Entry 1VQ8 (X-ray diffraction, 2.20 A resolution); this record covers chains 0 and P of the 32 polymer chains in the assembly.

Chain 0:
Molecule: 23S ribosomal RNA
Source organism: Haloarcula marismortui
Sequence (2922 nucleotides; numbered 2 to 2923; the number before each row is that of its first residue):
     2 UUGGCUACUAUGCCAGCUGGUGGAUUGCUCGGCUCAGGCGCUGAUGAAGG
    52 ACGUGCCAAGCUGCGAUAAGCCAUGGGGAGCCGCACGGAGGCGAAGAACC
   102 AUGGAUUUCCGAAUGAGAAUCUCUCUAACAAUUGCUUCGCGCAAUGAGGA
   152 ACCCCGAGAACUGAAACAUCUCAGUAUCGGGAGGAACAGAAAACGCAAUG
   202 UGAUGUCGUUAGUAACCGCGAGUGAACGCGAUACAGCCCAAACCGAAGCC
   252 CUCACGGGCAAUGUGGUGUCAGGGCUACCUCUCAUCAGCCGACCGUCUCG
   302 ACGAAGUCUCUUGGAACAGAGCGUGAUACAGGGUGACAACCCCGUACUCG
   352 AGACCAGUACGACGUGCGGUAGUGCCAGAGUAGCGGGGGUUGGAUAUCCC
   402 UCGCGAAUAACGCAGGCAUCGACUGCGAAGGCUAAACACAACCUGAGACC
   452 GAUAGUGAACAAGUAGUGUGAACGAACGCUGCAAAGUACCCUCAGAAGGG
   502 AGGCGAAAUAGAGCAUGAAAUCAGUUGGCGAUCGAGCGACAGGGCAUACA
   552 AGGUCCCUCGACGAAUGACCGACGCGCGAGCGUCCAGUAAGACUCACGGG
   602 AAGCCGAUGUUCUGUCGUACGUUUUGAAAAACGAGCCAGGGAGUGUGUCU
   652 GCAUGGCAAGUCUAACCGGAGUAUCCGGGGAGGCACAGGGAAACCGACAU
   702 GGCCGCAGGGCUUUGCCCGAGGGCCGCCGUCUUCAAGGGCGGGGAGCCAU
   752 GUGGACACGACCCGAAUCCGGACGAUCUACGCAUGGACAAGAUGAAGCGU
   802 GCCGAAAGGCACGUGGAAGUCUGUUAGAGUUGGUGUCCUACAAUACCCUC
   852 UCGUGAUCUAUGUGUAGGGGUGAAAGGCCCAUCGAGUCCGGCAACAGCUG
   902 GUUCCAAUCGAAACAUGUCGAAGCAUGACCUCCGCCGAGGUAGUCUGUGA
   952 GGUAGAGCGACCGAUUGGUGUGUCCGCCUCCGAGAGGAGUCGGCACACCU
  1002 GUCAAACUCCAAACUUACAGACGCCGUUUGACGCGGGGAUUCCGGUGCGC
  1052 GGGGUAAGCCUGUGUACCAGGAGGGGAACAACCCAGAGAUAGGUUAAGGU
  1102 CCCCAAGUGUGGAUUAAGUGUAAUCCUCUGAAGGUGGUCUCGAGCCCUAG
  1152 ACAGCCGGGAGGUGAGCUUAGAAGCAGCUACCCUCUAAGAAAAGCGUAAC
  1202 AGCUUACCGGCCGAGGUUUGAGGCGCCCAAAAUGAUCGGGACUCAAAUCC
  1252 ACCACCGAGACCUGUCCGUACCACUCAUACUGGUAAUCGAGUAGAUUGGC
  1302 GCUCUAAUUGGAUGGAAGUAGGGGUGAAAACUCCUAUGGACCGAUUAGUG
  1352 ACGAAAAUCCUGGCCAUAGUAGCAGCGAUAGUCGGGUGAGAACCCCGACG
  1402 GCCUAAUGGAUAAGGGUUCCUCAGCACUGCUGAUCAGCUGAGGGUUAGCC
  1452 GGUCCUAAGUCAUACCGCAACUCGACUAUGACGAAAUGGGAAACGGGUUA
  1502 AUAUUCCCGUGCCACUAUGCAGUGAAAGUUGACGCCCUGGGGUCGAUCAC
  1552 GCUGGGCAUUCGCCCAGUCGAACCGUCCAACUCCGUGGAAGCCGUAAUGG
  1602 CAGGAAGCGGACGAACGGCGGCAUAGGGAAACGUGAUUCAACCUGGGGCC
  1652 CAUGAAAAGACGAGCAUAGUGUCCGUACCGAGAACCGACACAGGUGUCCA
  1702 UGGCGGCGAAAGCCAAGGCCUGUCGGGAGCAACCAACGUUAGGGAAUUCG
  1752 GCAAGUUAGUCCCGUACCUUCGGAAGAAGGGAUGCCUGCUCCGGAACGGA
  1802 GCAGGUCGCAGUGACUCGGAAGCUCGGACUGUCUAGUAACAACAUAGGUG
  1852 ACCGCAAAUCCGCAAGGACUCGUACGGUCACUGAAUCCUGCCCAGUGCAG
  1902 GUAUCUGAACACCUCGUACAAGAGGACGAAGGACCUGUCAACGGCGGGGG
  1952 UAACUAUGACCCUCUUAAGGUAGCGUAGUACCUUGCCGCAUCAGUAGCGG
  2002 CUUGCAUGAAUGGAUUAACCAGAGCUUCACUGUCCCAACGUUGGGCCCGG
  2052 UGAACUGUACAUUCCAGUGCGGAGUCUGGAGACACCCAGGGGGAAGCGAA
  2102 GACCCUAUGGAGCUUUACUGCAGGCUGUCGCUGAGACGUGGUCGCCGAUG
  2152 UGCAGCAUAGGUAGGAGACACUACACAGGUACCCGCGCUAGCGGGCCACC
  2202 GAGUCAACAGUGAAAUACUACCCGUCGGUGACUGCGACUCUCACUCCGGG
  2252 AGGAGGACACCGAUAGCCGGGCAGUUUGACUGGGGCGGUACGCGCUCGAA
  2302 AAGAUAUCGAGCGCGCCCUAUGGCUAUCUCAGCCGGGACAGAGACCCGGC
  2352 GAAGAGUGCAAGAGCAAAAGAUAGCUUGACAGUGUUCUUCCCAACGAGGA
  2402 ACGCUGACGCGAAAGCGUGGUCUAGCGAACCAAUUAGCCUGCUUGAUGCG
  2452 GGCAAUUGAUGACAGAAAAGCUACCCUAGGGAUAACAGAGUCGUCACUCG
  2502 CAAGAGCACAUAUCGACCGAGUGGCUUGCUACCUCGAUGUCGGUUCCCUC
  2552 CAUCCUGCCCGUGCAGAAGCGGGCAAGGGUGAGGUUGUUCGCCUAUUAAA
  2602 GGAGGUCGUGAGCUGGGUUUAGACCGUCGUGAGACAGGUCGGCUGCUAUC
  2652 UACUGGGUGUGUAAUGGUGUCUGACAAGAACGACCGUAUAGUACGAGAGG
  2702 AACUACGGUUGGUGGCCACUGGUGUACCGGUUGUUCGAGAGAGCACGUGC
  2752 CGGGUAGCCACGCCACACGGGGUAAGAGCUGAACGCAUCUAAGCUCGAAA
  2802 CCCACUUGGAAAAGAGACACCGCCGAGGUCCCGCGUACAAGACGCGGUCG
  2852 AUAGACUCGGGGUGUGCGCGUCGAGGUAACGAGACGUUAAGCCCACGAGC
  2902 ACUAACAGACCAAAGCCAUCAU
Not modelled in the structure: 2-9, 126-127, 715, 971-998, 1560, 1952-1963, 2137-2236, 2339-2343, 2665-2666, 2915-2923
Modified positions: 1MA (6-hydro-1-methyladenosine-5'-monophosphate) at position 628, OMU (o2'-methyluridine 5'-monophosphate) at position 2587, OMG (o2'-methylguanosine-5'-monophosphate) at position 2588, UR3 (3-methyluridine-5'-monophoshate) at position 2619, PSU (pseudouridine-5'-monophosphate) at position 2621

Chain P:
Name: 50S ribosomal protein L19E
Source organism: Haloarcula marismortui
UniProtKB: P14119 (RL19_HALMA); residue numbers follow UniProt; this construct covers 0-148
Chain sequence (149 residues; row label = number of the first residue in the row; numbering starts at 0):
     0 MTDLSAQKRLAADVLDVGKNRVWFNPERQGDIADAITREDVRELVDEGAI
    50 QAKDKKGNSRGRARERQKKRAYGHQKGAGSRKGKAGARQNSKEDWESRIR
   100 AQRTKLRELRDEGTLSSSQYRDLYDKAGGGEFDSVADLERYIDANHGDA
Not modelled in the structure: 0, 144-148

Interface between chain 0 and chain P:
Pairs across the interface (175; chain 0 residue first):
  G792(0) - Lys83(P)  sugar contact
  G792(0) - Ala86(P)  sugar contact
  A793(0) - Lys83(P)  sugar contact
  A793(0) - Gly85(P)  hydrogen bond to the phosphate
  A793(0) - Ala86(P)  hydrogen bond to the phosphate
  G800(0) - Gly127(P)  sugar contact
  G800(0) - Gly128(P)  hydrogen bond to the base
  U801(0) - Asp124(P)  sugar contact
  U801(0) - Gly128(P)  sugar contact
  U801(0) - Glu130(P)  hydrogen bond to the sugar
  G802(0) - Lys125(P)  phosphate contact
  G802(0) - Glu130(P)  sugar contact
  G814(0) - Trp94(P)  sugar contact
  U815(0) - Trp94(P)  sugar contact
  G816(0) - Lys91(P)  salt bridge to the phosphate
  G817(0) - Lys91(P)  salt bridge to the phosphate
  G1386(0) - Gln28(P)  hydrogen bond to the base
  G1387(0) - Thr1(P)  hydrogen bond to the sugar
  G1387(0) - Gln28(P)  hydrogen bond to the sugar
  U1388(0) - Thr1(P)  hydrogen bond to the sugar
  C1395(0) - Asp2(P)  hydrogen bond to the sugar
  C1396(0) - Thr1(P)  sugar contact
  C1396(0) - Asp2(P)  sugar contact
  C1396(0) - Leu3(P)  hydrogen bond to the sugar
  C1397(0) - Leu3(P)  sugar contact
  C1397(0) - Lys7(P)  salt bridge to the phosphate
  C1397(0) - Phe23(P)  hydrogen bond to the sugar
  C1397(0) - Pro25(P)  sugar contact
  C1397(0) - Gln28(P)  sugar contact
  G1398(0) - Lys7(P)  salt bridge to the phosphate
  G1398(0) - Val21(P)  phosphate contact
  G1398(0) - Trp22(P)  hydrogen bond to the phosphate
  G1398(0) - Phe23(P)  hydrogen bond to the phosphate
  G1398(0) - Pro25(P)  sugar contact
  A1399(0) - Trp22(P)  phosphate contact
  A1399(0) - Lys52(P)  salt bridge to the phosphate
  U1422(0) - Ala5(P)  phosphate contact
  U1499(0) - Arg41(P)  salt bridge to the phosphate
  U1500(0) - Arg37(P)  phosphate contact
  U1500(0) - Arg41(P)  salt bridge to the phosphate
  A1501(0) - Arg8(P)  hydrogen bond to the phosphate
  A1501(0) - Leu9(P)  phosphate contact
  A1501(0) - Ile35(P)  sugar contact
  A1501(0) - Thr36(P)  phosphate contact
  A1501(0) - Arg37(P)  salt bridge to the phosphate
  A1502(0) - Arg8(P)  salt bridge to the phosphate
  A1502(0) - Arg37(P)  salt bridge to the phosphate
  G1540(0) - Glu95(P)  sugar contact
  G1540(0) - Arg99(P)  hydrogen bond to the phosphate
  G1541(0) - Arg99(P)  salt bridge to the phosphate
  U1548(0) - Arg59(P)  hydrogen bond to the phosphate
  C1549(0) - Arg59(P)  salt bridge to the phosphate
  C1549(0) - Arg63(P)  salt bridge to the phosphate
  C1549(0) - Gln66(P)  sugar contact
  G1556(0) - Asp53(P)  sugar contact
  C1565(0) - Ser58(P)  hydrogen bond to the sugar
  C1565(0) - Arg59(P)  phosphate contact
  C1565(0) - Gly60(P)  phosphate contact
  C1565(0) - Arg63(P)  salt bridge to the phosphate
  C1566(0) - Gly56(P)  phosphate contact
  C1566(0) - Asn57(P)  phosphate contact
  C1566(0) - Ser58(P)  phosphate contact
  C1566(0) - Arg59(P)  hydrogen bond to the phosphate
  C1566(0) - Arg63(P)  salt bridge to the phosphate
  A1567(0) - Gly56(P)  phosphate contact
  C1593(0) - Ser116(P)  sugar contact
  C1593(0) - Ser117(P)  hydrogen bond to the phosphate
  C1593(0) - Arg120(P)  sugar contact
  C1594(0) - Arg109(P)  salt bridge to the phosphate
  C1594(0) - Ser116(P)  phosphate contact
  C1594(0) - Tyr119(P)  phosphate contact
  C1594(0) - Arg120(P)  salt bridge to the phosphate
  G1595(0) - Arg109(P)  salt bridge to the phosphate
  G1595(0) - Tyr119(P)  hydrogen bond to the phosphate
  G1595(0) - Arg120(P)  salt bridge to the phosphate
  G1595(0) - Tyr123(P)  base contact
  G1595(0) - Asp124(P)  base contact
  U1596(0) - Arg102(P)  base contact
  U1596(0) - Tyr123(P)  hydrogen bond to the phosphate
  A1597(0) - Lys91(P)  hydrogen bond to the base
  A1597(0) - Trp94(P)  hydrogen bond to the sugar
  A1597(0) - Glu95(P)  sugar contact
  A1597(0) - Ile98(P)  sugar contact
  A1597(0) - Arg99(P)  salt bridge to the phosphate
  A1597(0) - Arg102(P)  salt bridge to the phosphate
  A1598(0) - Trp94(P)  phosphate contact
  A1598(0) - Arg102(P)  salt bridge to the phosphate
  G1703(0) - Asn57(P)  base contact
  G1704(0) - Asn57(P)  hydrogen bond to the base
  G1704(0) - Arg59(P)  hydrogen bond to the phosphate
  C1705(0) - Arg59(P)  salt bridge to the phosphate
  C1705(0) - Arg65(P)  hydrogen bond to the phosphate
  G1706(0) - Arg65(P)  salt bridge to the phosphate
  G1706(0) - Arg69(P)  salt bridge to the phosphate
  G1707(0) - Arg69(P)  salt bridge to the phosphate
  G1707(0) - Lys81(P)  phosphate contact
  G1707(0) - Gly82(P)  phosphate contact
  C1708(0) - Arg80(P)  phosphate contact
  C1708(0) - Lys81(P)  hydrogen bond to the phosphate
  C1708(0) - Gly82(P)  hydrogen bond to the phosphate
  C1708(0) - Ala86(P)  sugar contact
  C1708(0) - Arg87(P)  salt bridge to the phosphate
  C1715(0) - Lys55(P)  hydrogen bond to the sugar
  C1715(0) - Asn57(P)  hydrogen bond to the sugar
  A1716(0) - Lys55(P)  salt bridge to the phosphate
  A1716(0) - Gly56(P)  sugar contact
  A1716(0) - Asn57(P)  sugar contact
  A1717(0) - Lys54(P)  phosphate contact
  A1717(0) - Lys55(P)  hydrogen bond to the phosphate
  G1718(0) - Val16(P)  phosphate contact
  G1718(0) - Gly17(P)  hydrogen bond to the phosphate
  G1718(0) - Arg20(P)  salt bridge to the phosphate
  G1719(0) - Gly17(P)  phosphate contact
  G1719(0) - Lys18(P)  hydrogen bond to the phosphate
  G1719(0) - Asn19(P)  hydrogen bond to the phosphate
  C1720(0) - Asn19(P)  hydrogen bond to the phosphate
  G1760(0) - Ala77(P)  hydrogen bond to the base
  G1760(0) - Arg80(P)  hydrogen bond to the base
  G1760(0) - Lys81(P)  hydrogen bond to the sugar
  U1761(0) - Ala77(P)  base contact
  U1761(0) - Arg80(P)  sugar contact
  U1761(0) - Lys81(P)  sugar contact
  U1761(0) - Gly82(P)  sugar contact
  U1761(0) - Lys83(P)  sugar contact
  U1761(0) - Ala84(P)  phosphate contact
  C1762(0) - Lys83(P)  salt bridge to the phosphate
  C1762(0) - Ala84(P)  hydrogen bond to the phosphate
  U1784(0) - Ala77(P)  sugar contact
  U1784(0) - Gly78(P)  hydrogen bond to the phosphate
  G1785(0) - Gly76(P)  hydrogen bond to the phosphate
  G1785(0) - Ala77(P)  phosphate contact
  G1785(0) - Gly78(P)  hydrogen bond to the phosphate
  G1785(0) - Ser79(P)  phosphate contact
  C1786(0) - Gln74(P)  phosphate contact
  C1787(0) - Lys68(P)  salt bridge to the phosphate
  C1787(0) - Gln74(P)  hydrogen bond to the phosphate
  U1788(0) - Lys68(P)  phosphate contact
  U1788(0) - His73(P)  hydrogen bond to the base
  G1789(0) - Tyr71(P)  base contact
  G1789(0) - His73(P)  hydrogen bond to the base
  C1790(0) - Tyr71(P)  hydrogen bond to the phosphate
  C1790(0) - His73(P)  base contact
  C1793(0) - Arg97(P)  sugar contact
  C1793(0) - Ser133(P)  phosphate contact
  C1793(0) - Ala135(P)  phosphate contact
  G1794(0) - Ser96(P)  hydrogen bond to the sugar
  G1794(0) - Ala100(P)  phosphate contact
  G1794(0) - Ser133(P)  phosphate contact
  G1794(0) - Val134(P)  hydrogen bond to the phosphate
  G1795(0) - Ala100(P)  phosphate contact
  C1798(0) - Gln66(P)  sugar contact
  C1798(0) - Ala70(P)  phosphate contact
  G1799(0) - Arg87(P)  sugar contact
  G1799(0) - Gln88(P)  base contact
  G1800(0) - Lys75(P)  salt bridge to the phosphate
  G1800(0) - Arg87(P)  sugar contact
  G1800(0) - Gln88(P)  sugar contact
  A1801(0) - Arg80(P)  salt bridge to the phosphate
  A1801(0) - Arg87(P)  salt bridge to the phosphate
  G1802(0) - Gly72(P)  base contact
  G1802(0) - Arg80(P)  salt bridge to the phosphate
  U1813(0) - Gly78(P)  sugar contact
  U1813(0) - Lys81(P)  sugar contact
  U1817(0) - Lys81(P)  hydrogen bond to the base
  U2735(0) - Arg65(P)  salt bridge to the phosphate
  U2736(0) - Lys55(P)  hydrogen bond to the sugar
  U2736(0) - Arg61(P)  salt bridge to the phosphate
  C2737(0) - Lys55(P)  phosphate contact
  C2737(0) - Gly56(P)  phosphate contact
  C2737(0) - Asn57(P)  phosphate contact
  C2737(0) - Ser58(P)  hydrogen bond to the phosphate
  C2737(0) - Arg61(P)  salt bridge to the phosphate
  G2738(0) - Ser58(P)  sugar contact
  G2738(0) - Arg61(P)  hydrogen bond to the phosphate
  A2739(0) - Arg61(P)  salt bridge to the phosphate
Other interface residues (no listed pair), chain 0 (77 interface residues in all): U1539, G1568, A1783, A1796
Other interface residues (no listed pair), chain P (84 interface residues in all): Ser4, Asn24, Glu38, Ala62, Arg106, Gly129

In short:
The interface between chain 0 and chain P involves 77 residues on one side and 84 on the other, with 52
hydrogen bonds and 39 salt bridges. Among the polar pairs are G800(0)-Gly128(P), G1386(0)-Gln28(P) and
A1597(0)-Lys91(P).
Here chain 0 is 23S ribosomal RNA and chain P is 50S ribosomal protein L19E, both from Haloarcula marismortui.
Entry 1VQ8 (The structure of CCDA-PHE-CAP-BIO and the antibiotic sparsomycin bound to the large ribosomal
subunit of haloarcula ...) was determined by X-ray diffraction, deposited together with 1VQ4, 1VQ5, 1VQ9,
1VQK, 1VQL, 1VQM, 1VQO and 1VQP.
